Entry 8G0B (electron microscopy, 2.80 A resolution); this record covers chains 4 and a of the 12 polymer chains in the assembly.

== Chain 4 ==
Name: ATP synthase subunit c
Organism: Mycolicibacterium smegmatis MC2 155
Reference sequence: A0R205 (A0R205_MYCS2); residue numbers follow UniProt; this construct covers 1-86
Amino-acid sequence (86 residues; each row starts with the number of its first residue):
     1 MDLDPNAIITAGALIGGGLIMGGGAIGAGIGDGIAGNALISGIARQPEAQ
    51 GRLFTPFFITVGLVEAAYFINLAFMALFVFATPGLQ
Unresolved in the structure: 1-4, 86
Ligand contacts: YGR ((1R,2S)-1-(6-bromo-2-methoxyquinolin-3-yl)-2-(2,6-dimethoxypyridin-4-yl)-4-(dimethylamino)-1-(2,3,6-trimethoxypyridin-4-yl)butan-2-ol): G62, E65, A66, Y68, F69, L72

== Chain a ==
Name: ATP synthase subunit a
Organism: Mycolicibacterium smegmatis MC2 155
Reference sequence: A0R206 (A0R206_MYCS2); residues 1-252 here = UniProt positions 1-252
Amino-acid sequence (252 residues; each row starts with the number of its first residue):
     1 MLAAEEGGAAIHVGHHTLVFELFGMTFNGDTILATAVTAVIVIALAFYLR
    51 AKVTSTGVPSGVQLFWEALTIQMRQQIEGSIGMKIAPFVLPLSVTIFVFI
   101 LISNWLAVLPLQYGGADGAAAELYKAPASDINFVLALALFVFVCYHAAGI
   151 WRRGIVGHPIKVVKGHVAFLAPINIVEELAKPISLALRLFGNIFAGGILV
   201 ALIAMFPWYIQWFPNAVWKTFDLFVGLIQAFIFSLLTILYFSQSMELDHE
   251 DH
Unresolved in the structure: 1-10, 116-117, 247-252
Ligand contacts:
  - YGR ((1R,2S)-1-(6-bromo-2-methoxyquinolin-3-yl)-2-(2,6-dimethoxypyridin-4-yl)-4-(dimethylamino)-1-(2,3,6-trimethoxypyridin-4-yl)butan-2-ol), molecule 1: F169, L170, P172, I173, V176
  - YGR, molecule 2: F213, P214, V217, W218, F221

== Interface between chain 4 and chain a ==
Pairs across the interface (6):
  F69(4) with L199(a), hydrophobic
  A73(4) with L199(a), hydrophobic; L202(a)
  F74(4) with I198(a), hydrophobic
  L77(4) with I11(a), hydrophobic; L202(a), hydrophobic
Interface residues without a listed pair, chain 4 (7 interface residues in all): L63, I70, A81
Interface residues without a listed pair, chain a (10 interface residues in all): A195, M205, P214, V217, W218, I228

== In short ==
7 residues of chain 4 and 10 residues of chain a are in contact. One compound YGR molecule is bound between
chain 4 and chain a. Chain a binds compound YGR.
Chain 4 is ATP synthase subunit c and chain a is ATP synthase subunit a, both from Mycolicibacterium smegmatis
MC2 155; the structure, Cryo-EM structure of TBAJ-876-bound Mycobacterium smegmatis ATP synthase FO region,
was determined by electron microscopy together with 8G07, 8G08, 8G09, 8G0A, 8G0C, 8G0D and 8G0E from the same
study.
